2DHQ - chain A; structure by X-ray diffraction, 2.00 A resolution.

Chain A:
Protein: Protein (3-dehydroquinate dehydratase)
Source organism: Mycobacterium tuberculosis H37Rv
Notes: EC 4.2.1.10
UniProt: P0A4Z6 (AROQ_MYCTU); residues 1-146 here correspond to UniProt positions 2-147 (UniProt number = residue number + 1)
Amino-acid sequence (146 residues; each row starts with the number of its first residue):
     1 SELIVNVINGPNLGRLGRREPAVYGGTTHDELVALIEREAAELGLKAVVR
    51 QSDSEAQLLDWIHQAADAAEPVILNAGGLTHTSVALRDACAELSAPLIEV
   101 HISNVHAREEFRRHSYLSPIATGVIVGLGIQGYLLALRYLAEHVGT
Unresolved in the structure: 1-2, 20-24, 144-146
From the paper describing this entry:
  - conformationally variable residues (order/disorder transition): Arg-19 to Tyr-24
  - catalytic residues: His-101 (proposed by the authors, not directly observed)
  - contacts within the chain: Glu-99/His-101 (hydrogen bond)
  - catalytic residues: Arg-19 (citing earlier work)
  - self-association interface (contacts with another copy of this molecule): Gly-123 to Gly-127

In short:
The paper reports catalytic residues His-101 and Arg-19; conformational variability at Arg-19.
Chain A is Protein (3-dehydroquinate dehydratase) (Mycobacterium tuberculosis H37Rv); the structure,
3-dehydroquinate dehydratase from mycobacterium tuberculosis, was determined by X-ray diffraction (same
publication as 1QFE).
